Entry 5U6Q (X-ray diffraction, 1.90 A resolution); this record covers chains C and F of the 4 polymer chains in the assembly.

[Chain C]
Protein: Major histocompatibility complex class I-related gene protein
Organism: Homo sapiens
UniProtKB: Q95460 (HMR1_HUMAN); residues 1-270 here correspond to UniProt positions 23-292 (UniProt number = residue number + 22)
Sequence (271 residues; numbered 0 to 270; the number before each row is that of its first residue; numbering starts at 0):
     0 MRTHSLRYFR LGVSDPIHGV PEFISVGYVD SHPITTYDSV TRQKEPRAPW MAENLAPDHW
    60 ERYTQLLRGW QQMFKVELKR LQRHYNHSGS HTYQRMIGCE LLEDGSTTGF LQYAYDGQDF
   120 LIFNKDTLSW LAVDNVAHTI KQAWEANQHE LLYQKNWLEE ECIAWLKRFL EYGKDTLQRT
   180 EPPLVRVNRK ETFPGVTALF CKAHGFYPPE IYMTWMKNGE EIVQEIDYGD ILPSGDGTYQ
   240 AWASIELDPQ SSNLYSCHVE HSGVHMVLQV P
Unresolved in the structure: 188-196, 270
Construct notes: initiating methionine (0); conflict Ser-261 (Cys283 in Q95460)
Disulfides: Cys-98/Cys-161, Cys-200/Cys-256
Covalent attachments: 3-methanoyl-2-oxidanyl-benzoic acid (7ZS) linked to Lys-43
Residues lining bound ligands: 3-methanoyl-2-oxidanyl-benzoic acid (7ZS): Tyr-7, Arg-9, Ser-24, Thr-34, Tyr-62, Leu-66, Trp-69, Arg-94, Ile-96
Curated features (UniProtKB/Swiss-Prot):
  - binding site (5-(2-oxoethylideneamino)-6-(D-ribitylamino)uracil): Arg-9, Ser-24, Lys-43, Arg-94, Tyr-152, Gln-153
  - binding site (5-(2-oxopropylideneamino)-6-(D-ribitylamino)uracil): Arg-9, Ser-24, Lys-43, Arg-94, Tyr-152, Gln-153
  - binding site (7-hydroxy-6-methyl-8-(1-D-ribityl)lumazine): Arg-9, Ser-24, Lys-43, Arg-94, Tyr-152, Gln-153
  - binding site (8-(9H-purin-6-yl)-2-oxa-8-azabicyclo[3.3.1]nona-3,6-diene-4,6-dicarbaldehyde): Arg-9, Lys-43, His-58, Arg-94
  - binding site (2-amino-4-oxopteridine-6-carbaldehyde): Lys-43
  - binding site (pyridoxal): Lys-43
  - glycosylation: Asn-85 (N-linked (GlcNAc...) asparagine)
Reported in the primary citation:
  - binding site for 3-methanoyl-2-oxidanyl-benzoic acid: Tyr-7, Arg-9, Ser-24, Lys-43, Trp-69

[Chain F]
Protein: Beta-2-microglobulin
Organism: Homo sapiens
UniProtKB: P61769 (B2MG_HUMAN); residues 1-99 here correspond to UniProt positions 21-119 (UniProt number = residue number + 20)
Sequence (99 residues; numbered 1 to 99; the number before each row is that of its first residue):
     1 IQRTPKIQVY SRHPAENGKS NFLNCYVSGF HPSDIEVDLL KNGERIEKVE HSDLSFSKDW
    61 SFYLLYYTEF TPTEKDEYAC RVNHVTLSQP KIVKWDRDM
Unresolved in the structure: 98-99
Disulfides: Cys-25/Cys-80
Curated features (UniProtKB/Swiss-Prot):
  - modified residue: Gln-2 (Pyrrolidone carboxylic acid)
  - glycosylation: Ile-1 (N-linked (Glc) (glycation) isoleucine), Lys-19 (N-linked (Glc) (glycation) lysine), Lys-41 (N-linked (Glc) (glycation) lysine), Lys-48 (N-linked (Glc) (glycation) lysine), Lys-58 (N-linked (Glc) (glycation) lysine), Lys-91 (N-linked (Glc) (glycation) lysine), Lys-94 (N-linked (Glc) (glycation) lysine)

[Interface between chain C and chain F]
Pairs across the interface (47):
  Arg-6(C) / Lys-58(F)
  Phe-8(C) / Phe-56(F)  hydrophobic
  Phe-8(C) / Ser-57(F)
  Leu-10(C) / Ser-33(F)
  Leu-10(C) / Phe-56(F)  hydrophobic
  Ile-16(C) / Asp-34(F)
  Val-19(C) / Asp-34(F)
  Ile-23(C) / Phe-56(F)  hydrophobic
  Val-25(C) / Phe-56(F)  hydrophobic
  Tyr-27(C) / Ser-55(F)
  Tyr-27(C) / Phe-56(F)  hydrogen bond (side chain-backbone)
  Arg-46(C) / Asp-53(F)  salt bridge
  Thr-91(C) / His-31(F)  hydrogen bond
  Gln-93(C) / His-31(F)  hydrogen bond
  Gln-93(C) / Trp-60(F)  hydrogen bond (side chain-backbone)
  Gln-93(C) / Phe-62(F)
  Arg-94(C) / Trp-60(F)
  Met-95(C) / Trp-60(F)
  Gln-111(C) / Lys-58(F)
  Gln-111(C) / Trp-60(F)
  Tyr-112(C) / Trp-60(F)
  Ala-113(C) / Trp-60(F)
  Asp-115(C) / His-31(F)
  Gly-116(C) / Arg-3(F)  hydrogen bond (backbone-side chain)
  Gly-116(C) / His-31(F)  hydrogen bond (backbone-side chain)
  Gly-116(C) / Asp-59(F)
  Gly-116(C) / Trp-60(F)
  Gln-117(C) / Arg-3(F)
  Asp-118(C) / Trp-60(F)  hydrogen bond
  Arg-185(C) / Pro-14(F)
  His-203(C) / Pro-14(F)
  Asp-229(C) / Lys-6(F)  salt bridge
  Asp-229(C) / Gln-8(F)  hydrogen bond
  Leu-231(C) / Gln-8(F)
  Leu-231(C) / Tyr-10(F)  hydrophobic
  Leu-231(C) / Tyr-26(F)  hydrophobic
  Pro-232(C) / Tyr-10(F)  hydrogen bond (backbone-side chain)
  Pro-232(C) / Asn-24(F)
  Pro-232(C) / Tyr-26(F)
  Ser-233(C) / Arg-12(F)  hydrogen bond (backbone-side chain)
  Ser-233(C) / Asn-24(F)  hydrogen bond (backbone-side chain)
  Gly-234(C) / Arg-12(F)  hydrogen bond (backbone-side chain)
  Asp-235(C) / Arg-12(F)
  Asp-235(C) / His-13(F)
  Gln-239(C) / Tyr-10(F)
  Gln-239(C) / Ser-11(F)  hydrogen bond (side chain-backbone)
  Gln-239(C) / Arg-12(F)  hydrogen bond (side chain-backbone)
Interface residues without a listed pair, chain F (26 interface residues in all): Ile-1, Pro-32, Leu-54, Tyr-63, Leu-65

[In short]
Chain C and chain F form an interface of 29 and 26 residues respectively; the contacts include 14 hydrogen
bonds and 2 salt bridges. Polar contacts include Arg-46(C)/Asp-53(F), Asp-229(C)/Lys-6(F) and
Tyr-27(C)/Phe-56(F). 3-methanoyl-2-oxidanyl-benzoic acid is covalently linked to Lys-43(C). From the paper: a
binding site for 3-methanoyl-2-oxidanyl-benzoic acid at Tyr-7(C), Arg-9(C) and Ser-24(C) among others.
Here chain C is Major histocompatibility complex class I-related gene protein and chain F is
Beta-2-microglobulin, both from Homo sapiens. Entry 5U6Q (Structure of human MR1-3-F-SA in complex with human
MAIT A-F7 TCR) was determined by X-ray diffraction together with 5U1R, 5U16, 5U17, 5U2V and 5U72 from the same
study.
